Entry 6LO8 (electron microscopy, 3.83 A resolution); this record covers chains I and J of the 10 polymer chains in the assembly.

[Chain I]
Protein: Mitochondrial import inner membrane translocase subunit TIM9
Source organism: Saccharomyces cerevisiae (strain ATCC 204508 / S288c)
UniProtKB: O74700 (TIM9_YEAST); numbering as in UniProt (aligned over 1-87)
Chain sequence (87 residues; each row starts with the number of its first residue):
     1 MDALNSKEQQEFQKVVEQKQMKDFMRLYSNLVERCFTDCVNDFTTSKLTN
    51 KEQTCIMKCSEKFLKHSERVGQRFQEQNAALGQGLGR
Unresolved in the structure: 1, 82-87
Cystine bridges: Cys35-Cys59, Cys39-Cys55
Curated features (UniProtKB/Swiss-Prot):
  - motif: Cys35 to Cys59 (Twin CX3C motif)
  - modified residue: Met1 (N-acetylmethionine)
  - mutagenesis: Val40 (V40A: In tim9-3; impairs the import of mitochondrial carrier proteins into mitochondria; when associated with P-60), Glu52 (E52G: In tim9-19; impairs the import of mitochondrial carrier proteins into mitochondria), Ser60 (S60P: In tim9-3; impairs the import of mitochondrial carrier proteins into mitochondria; when associated with A-40), Ser67 (S67C: Impairs the import of mitochondrial carrier proteins into mitochondria)

[Chain J]
Protein: Mitochondrial import inner membrane translocase subunit TIM10
Source organism: Saccharomyces cerevisiae (strain ATCC 204508 / S288c)
UniProtKB: P87108 (TIM10_YEAST); numbering as in UniProt (aligned over 1-93)
Chain sequence (93 residues; row label = number of the first residue in the row):
     1 MSFLGFGGGQPQLSSQQKIQAAEAELDLVTDMFNKLVNNCYKKCINTSYS
    51 EGELNKNESSCLDRCVAKYFETNVQVGENMQKMGQSFNAAGKF
Unresolved in the structure: 1-13, 87-93
Cystine bridges: Cys40-Cys65, Cys44-Cys61
Curated features (UniProtKB/Swiss-Prot):
  - region: Met1 to Asp31 (Interaction with transmembrane regions of transmembrane proteins in transit), Asn73 to Phe93 (Required for heterohexamerization)
  - motif: Cys40 to Cys65 (Twin CX3C motif)
  - mutagenesis: Cys40 (C40S: Induces impairment in folding and loss of zinc-binding), Cys44 (C44S: Loss of function due to severely affected folding and the presence of non-native disulfide bonds; loss of zinc-binding), Cys61 (C61S: Loss of function due to severely affected folding and the presence of non-native disulfide bonds; loss of zinc-binding), Cys65 (C65S: Induces impairment in folding and loss of zinc-binding)

[Interface between chain I and chain J]
Pairs across the interface (49; chain I residue first):
  Asp2(I) - Ala22(J)
  Asp2(I) - Glu25(J)
  Leu4(I) - Lys18(J)
  Glu8(I) - Ser15(J)
  Glu8(I) - Lys18(J)
  Phe12(I) - Ala22(J)  hydrophobic
  Phe12(I) - Leu26(J)  hydrophobic
  Val15(I) - Glu23(J)
  Val16(I) - Leu26(J)  hydrophobic
  Lys19(I) - Glu23(J)
  Asp23(I) - Thr30(J)
  Asp23(I) - Asn34(J)
  Arg34(I) - Asn38(J)  hydrogen bond
  Arg34(I) - Tyr41(J)
  Asp38(I) - Thr47(J)  hydrogen bond
  Asp38(I) - Tyr49(J)
  Cys39(I) - Tyr49(J)  hydrophobic
  Cys55(I) - Tyr49(J)  hydrophobic
  Lys58(I) - Tyr49(J)
  Lys58(I) - Ser50(J)  hydrogen bond (side chain-backbone)
  Cys59(I) - Tyr49(J)  hydrophobic
  Glu61(I) - Gly52(J)
  Glu61(I) - Glu53(J)
  Lys62(I) - Asn46(J)  hydrogen bond
  Lys62(I) - Tyr49(J)
  Lys62(I) - Glu53(J)
  Phe63(I) - Val37(J)  hydrophobic
  Phe63(I) - Tyr41(J)  hydrophobic
  Lys65(I) - Glu53(J)
  Lys65(I) - Leu54(J)
  His66(I) - Val37(J)  hydrogen bond (side chain-backbone)
  His66(I) - Cys40(J)
  His66(I) - Tyr41(J)
  His66(I) - Ile45(J)
  His66(I) - Leu62(J)
  Ser67(I) - Phe33(J)
  Arg69(I) - Ser59(J)  hydrogen bond (side chain-backbone)
  Arg69(I) - Leu62(J)
  Arg69(I) - Asp63(J)  salt bridge
  Val70(I) - Val37(J)  hydrophobic
  Val70(I) - Leu62(J)  hydrophobic
  Gly71(I) - Phe33(J)
  Arg73(I) - Asp63(J)  salt bridge
  Phe74(I) - Val29(J)  hydrophobic
  Phe74(I) - Leu36(J)  hydrophobic
  Phe74(I) - Phe70(J)  hydrophobic
  Gln77(I) - Ala67(J)
  Gln77(I) - Phe70(J)
  Leu81(I) - Phe70(J)  hydrophobic
Other interface residues (no listed pair), chain I (30 interface residues in all): Asn5, Glu11, Asn78
Other interface residues (no listed pair), chain J (35 interface residues in all): Ile19, Asp27, Met32, Glu51, Glu58, Val66, Val74

[Summary]
The interface between chain I and chain J involves 30 residues on one side and 35 on the other, with 6
hydrogen bonds and 2 salt bridges. Polar contacts include Arg69(I)-Asp63(J), Arg73(I)-Asp63(J) and
Arg34(I)-Asn38(J).
Chain I is Mitochondrial import inner membrane translocase subunit TIM9 and chain J is Mitochondrial import
inner membrane translocase subunit TIM10, both from Saccharomyces cerevisiae (strain ATCC 204508 / S288c); the
structure, Cryo-EM structure of the TIM22 complex from yeast, was determined by electron microscopy.
